4JNG - chains L and D of the 5 polymer chains in the assembly; structure by X-ray diffraction, 2.12 A resolution.

Chain L:
Molecule: 42-nt RNA strand
Sequence (42 nucleotides; each row starts with the number of its first residue):
     1 UUUUUUUUUU UUUUUUUUUU UUUUUUUUUU UUUUUUUUUU UU

Chain D:
Molecule: Nucleocapsid protein
From: Schmallenberg virus
UniProtKB: H2AM13 (H2AM13_SBV); residues 1-233 here = UniProt positions 1-233
Amino-acid sequence (233 residues; row label = number of the first residue in the row):
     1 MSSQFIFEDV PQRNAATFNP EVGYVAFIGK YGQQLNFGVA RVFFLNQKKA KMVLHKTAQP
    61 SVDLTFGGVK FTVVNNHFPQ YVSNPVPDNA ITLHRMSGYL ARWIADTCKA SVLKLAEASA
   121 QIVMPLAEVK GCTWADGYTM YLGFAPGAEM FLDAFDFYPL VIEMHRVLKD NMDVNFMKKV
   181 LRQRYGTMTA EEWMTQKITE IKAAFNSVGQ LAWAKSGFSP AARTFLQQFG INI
Unresolved in the structure: 1, 217-220, 229-233
UniProt features mapped onto this chain:
  - binding site (RNA): Gln-12, Ala-15, Ala-16, Lys-48, Lys-51, His-77, Arg-95, Arg-166, Lys-178, Lys-179, Arg-182, Arg-184
  - mutagenesis: Arg-41 (R41G: 98% loss of RNA binding and RNA replication activities; when associted with Q-51), Lys-48 (K48E: 99% loss of RNA binding and RNA replication activities), Lys-51 (K51Q: 98% loss of RNA binding and RNA replication activities; when associted with G-41)
From the paper describing this entry:
  - binding site for the 42-nt RNA strand (chain L): Gln-12, Ala-15, Ala-16, Phe-18, Asn-19, Lys-48, Lys-51, His-77, Arg-95, Leu-126, Arg-166, Phe-176, Lys-178, Lys-179, Arg-182, Arg-184

How chain L and chain D interact:
Residue-residue contacts (50; chain L residue first):
  U30(L) / Gln-12(D)  hydrogen bond to the base
  U31(L) / Gln-12(D)  hydrogen bond to the base
  U31(L) / Arg-13(D)  base contact
  U31(L) / Asn-14(D)  hydrogen bond to the sugar
  U32(L) / Arg-13(D)  hydrogen bond to the base
  U32(L) / Asn-14(D)  sugar contact
  U32(L) / Ala-15(D)  hydrogen bond to the sugar
  U32(L) / Ala-16(D)  hydrogen bond to the phosphate
  U32(L) / Arg-182(D)  salt bridge to the phosphate
  U33(L) / Ala-15(D)  phosphate contact
  U33(L) / Ala-16(D)  hydrogen bond to the phosphate
  U33(L) / Phe-18(D)  hydrogen bond to the sugar
  U33(L) / Asn-19(D)  hydrogen bond to the base
  U33(L) / Pro-20(D)  base contact
  U33(L) / Arg-182(D)  sugar contact
  U33(L) / Gln-183(D)  hydrogen bond to the phosphate
  U33(L) / Arg-184(D)  hydrogen bond to the base
  U34(L) / Arg-13(D)  base contact
  U34(L) / Ala-16(D)  sugar contact
  U34(L) / Phe-18(D)  sugar contact
  U34(L) / Arg-95(D)  hydrogen bond to the phosphate
  U34(L) / Lys-179(D)  salt bridge to the phosphate
  U34(L) / Arg-182(D)  salt bridge to the phosphate
  U34(L) / Gln-183(D)  hydrogen bond to the phosphate
  U35(L) / Asn-76(D)  hydrogen bond to the sugar
  U35(L) / Val-82(D)  hydrogen bond to the sugar
  U35(L) / Thr-92(D)  phosphate contact
  U35(L) / Arg-95(D)  salt bridge to the phosphate
  U35(L) / Lys-179(D)  salt bridge to the phosphate
  U35(L) / Arg-182(D)  base contact
  U36(L) / Asn-76(D)  sugar contact
  U36(L) / His-77(D)  salt bridge to the phosphate
  U36(L) / Val-82(D)  sugar contact
  U36(L) / Thr-92(D)  phosphate contact
  U37(L) / Lys-51(D)  phosphate contact
  U37(L) / His-77(D)  salt bridge to the phosphate
  U37(L) / Phe-176(D)  base contact
  U38(L) / Lys-51(D)  salt bridge to the phosphate
  U38(L) / Met-172(D)  base contact
  U38(L) / Phe-176(D)  stacking on the base
  U39(L) / Leu-126(D)  sugar contact
  U39(L) / Arg-166(D)  hydrogen bond to the base
  U40(L) / Gln-47(D)  base contact
  U40(L) / Lys-48(D)  base contact
  U40(L) / Pro-125(D)  sugar contact
  U40(L) / Leu-126(D)  sugar contact
  U41(L) / Leu-45(D)  base contact
  U41(L) / Val-123(D)  base contact
  U41(L) / Pro-125(D)  phosphate contact
  U41(L) / Glu-128(D)  sugar contact
Also at the interface, not in a pair above, chain L (13 interface residues in all): U42
Also at the interface, not in a pair above, chain D (33 interface residues in all): Phe-44, Val-86, His-94, Val-129, Ser-216

In short:
The interface between chain L and chain D involves 13 residues on one side and 33 on the other; the contacts
include 16 hydrogen bonds, 8 salt bridges and 1 aromatic stacking contact. Among the polar pairs are
U30(L)/Gln-12(D), U31(L)/Gln-12(D) and U32(L)/Arg-13(D). From the paper: a binding site for the 42-nt RNA
strand (chain L) at Gln-12(D), Ala-15(D) and Ala-16(D) among others.
Here chain L is a 42-nt RNA strand and chain D is Nucleocapsid protein (Schmallenberg virus). Entry 4JNG
(Schmallenberg virus nucleoprotein-RNA complex) was determined by X-ray diffraction.
